Entry 6XBD (electron microscopy, 3.05 A resolution); this record covers chains G and M of the 14 polymer chains in the assembly.

[Chain G]
Molecule: Phospholipid ABC transporter permease protein MlaE
Source organism: Escherichia coli DEC6A
Reference sequence: H4UPP9 (H4UPP9_ECOLX); residues 1-260 here = UniProt positions 1-260
Amino-acid sequence (260 residues; each row starts with the number of its first residue):
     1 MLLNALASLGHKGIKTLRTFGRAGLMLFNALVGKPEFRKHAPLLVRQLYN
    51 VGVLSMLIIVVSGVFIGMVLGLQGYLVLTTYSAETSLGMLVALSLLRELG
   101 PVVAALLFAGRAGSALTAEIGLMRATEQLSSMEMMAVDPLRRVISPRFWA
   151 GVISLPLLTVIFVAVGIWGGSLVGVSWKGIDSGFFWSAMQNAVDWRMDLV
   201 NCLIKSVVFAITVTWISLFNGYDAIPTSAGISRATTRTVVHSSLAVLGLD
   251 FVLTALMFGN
Unresolved in the structure: 1-3, 260
From the paper describing this entry:
  - binding site for di-palmitoyl-3-sn-phosphatidylethanolamine: L70, V77, L78, Y81, R97, L99
  - mutagenesis - Y81A, Y81W, R97A, E98A, K205A, D250A: unchanged growth in response to SDS+EDTA

[Chain M]
Molecule: MSP1D1
Source organism: Homo sapiens
Amino-acid sequence (164 residues; numbered 1 to 164; the number before each row is that of its first residue; X marks 164 residues of unknown identity (built as UNK)):
     1 XXXXXXXXXXXXXXXXXXXXXXXXXXXXXXXXXXXXXXXXXXXXXXXXXX
    51 XXXXXXXXXXXXXXXXXXXXXXXXXXXXXXXXXXXXXXXXXXXXXXXXXX
   101 XXXXXXXXXXXXXXXXXXXXXXXXXXXXXXXXXXXXXXXXXXXXXXXXXX
   151 XXXXXXXXXXXXXX

[How chain G and chain M interact]
Interface residues of chain G (facing chain M), 5 residues: F28, G33, E36, F37, R38

[In short]
Chain G and chain M make no direct contact in this assembly. From the paper: a binding site for
di-palmitoyl-3-sn-phosphatidylethanolamine at L70(G), V77(G) and L78(G) among others; Y81A, Y81W and R97A of
chain G, among others, leave growth in response to SDS+EDTA unchanged; 6 substitutions were tested in all.
Here chain G is Phospholipid ABC transporter permease protein MlaE (Escherichia coli DEC6A) and chain M is
MSP1D1 (Homo sapiens). Entry 6XBD (Cryo-EM structure of MlaFEDB in nanodiscs with phospholipid substrates) was
determined by electron microscopy.
